3LYO - chain A; structure by X-ray diffraction, 1.93 A resolution.

== Chain A ==
Molecule: Lysozyme
From: Gallus gallus
Notes: EC 3.2.1.17
Reference sequence: P00698 (LYSC_CHICK); residues 1-129 here correspond to UniProt positions 19-147 (UniProt number = residue number + 18)
Chain sequence (129 residues; row label = number of the first residue in the row):
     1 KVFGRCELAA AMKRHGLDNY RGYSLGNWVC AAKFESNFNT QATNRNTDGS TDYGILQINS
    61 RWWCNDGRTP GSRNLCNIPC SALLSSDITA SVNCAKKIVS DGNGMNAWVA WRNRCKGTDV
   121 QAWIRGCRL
Disulfide bonds: Cys6-Cys127, Cys30-Cys115, Cys64-Cys80, Cys76-Cys94
Residues lining bound ligands: acetonitrile (CCN): Gln57, Ile58, Asn59, Trp63, Ile98, Ala107, Trp108
UniProt features mapped onto this chain:
  - active site: Glu35, Asp52
  - binding site (substrate): Asp101

== In short ==
Chain A binds acetonitrile. From UniProt: active-site residues Glu35 and Asp52 and substrate-binding residue
Asp101.
Chain A is Lysozyme (Gallus gallus); the structure, Cross-linked chicken lysozyme crystal in 95%
acetonitrile-water, was determined by X-ray diffraction together with 1LYO, 2LYO and 4LYO from the same study.
